Entry 1RQE (X-ray diffraction, 2.50 A resolution); this record covers chain A.

# Chain A
Molecule: transcarboxylase 5S subunit
Source organism: Propionibacterium freudenreichii subsp. shermanii
Notes: EC 2.1.3.1
Reference sequence: Q70AC7 (5S_PROFR); residues 2-505 here = UniProt positions 2-505
Amino-acid sequence (539 residues; numbered -10 to 528; the number before each row is that of its first residue; numbers below 1 keep their minus sign (Met-10 is residue -10)):
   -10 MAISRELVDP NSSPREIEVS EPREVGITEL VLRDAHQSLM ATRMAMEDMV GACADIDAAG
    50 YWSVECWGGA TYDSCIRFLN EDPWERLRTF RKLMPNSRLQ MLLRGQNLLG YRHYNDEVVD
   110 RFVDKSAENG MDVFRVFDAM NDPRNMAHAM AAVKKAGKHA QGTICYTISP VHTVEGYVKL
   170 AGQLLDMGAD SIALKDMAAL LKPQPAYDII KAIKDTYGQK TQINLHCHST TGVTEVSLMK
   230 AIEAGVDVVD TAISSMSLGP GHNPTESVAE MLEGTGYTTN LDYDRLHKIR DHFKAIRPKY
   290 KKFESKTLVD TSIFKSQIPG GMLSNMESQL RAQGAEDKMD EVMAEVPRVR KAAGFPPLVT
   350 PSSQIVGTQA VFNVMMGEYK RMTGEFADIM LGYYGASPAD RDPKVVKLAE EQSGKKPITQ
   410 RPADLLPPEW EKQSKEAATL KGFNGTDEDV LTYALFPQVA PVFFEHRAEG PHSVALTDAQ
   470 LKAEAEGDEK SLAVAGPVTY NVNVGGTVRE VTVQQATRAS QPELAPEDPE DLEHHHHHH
Not modelled in the structure: -10 to 2, 475-528
Construct notes: cloning artifact (-10 to 1, 506-528)
Metal / ion sites: Co2+: Asp23, His215, His217 (together with oxaloacetate ion)
Ligand contacts:
  - oxaloacetate ion: Arg22, Asp23, Gln26, Gly58, Ala59, Leu91, Arg93, Phe126, Lys184, Met186, His215, His217, His251
  - oxaloacetate ion (OAA): Arg22, Asp23, Gln26, Gly58, Ala59, Leu91, Arg93, Phe126, Lys184, Met186, His215, His217
Swiss-Prot annotation at these positions:
  - binding site (substrate): Arg22 to Gln26, Ala59, Lys184
  - binding site (Co(2+)): Asp23, Lys184, His215, His217
  - modified residue: Lys184 (N6-carboxylysine)
From the paper describing this entry:
  - binding site for oxaloacetate ion: Arg22, Gln26, Met186
  - contacts within the chain: Cys154-Lys184 (hydrogen bond)
  - conformationally variable residues (side-chain flip): Lys184, Met186
  - mutagenesis - C154A: decreased catalytic activity
  - interface hot spots (mutagenesis) - K229E, E232K: decreased binding to transcarboxylase 5S subunit (chain A)

# In short
Ligands of chain A: oxaloacetate ion. The Co2+ site is built by Asp23, His215 and His217. Curated annotation
(UniProt) lists 7 substrate-binding residues and 4 Co2+-binding residues. From the paper: a binding site for
oxaloacetate ion at Arg22, Gln26 and Met186; K229E and E232K reduce binding to transcarboxylase 5S subunit
(chain A).
Chain A is transcarboxylase 5S subunit (Propionibacterium freudenreichii subsp. shermanii); the structure,
Propionibacterium shermanii transcarboxylase 5S subunit bound to oxaloacetate, was determined by X-ray
diffraction (same publication as 1RQB, 1RQH, 1RR2, 1S3H and 1U5J).
